7EJ2 - chains A and G of the 8 polymer chains in the assembly; structure by electron microscopy, 3.30 A resolution.

== Chain A (and G) ==
Protein: Voltage-gated potassium channel subunit beta-2
Organism: Homo sapiens
Notes: EC 1.1.1.-; chain G of this document is another copy of the same molecule, construct and numbering; everything in this record applies to it too
Reference sequence: Q13303 (KCAB2_HUMAN); residue numbers follow UniProt; this construct covers 1-367
Amino-acid sequence (367 residues; row label = number of the first residue in the row):
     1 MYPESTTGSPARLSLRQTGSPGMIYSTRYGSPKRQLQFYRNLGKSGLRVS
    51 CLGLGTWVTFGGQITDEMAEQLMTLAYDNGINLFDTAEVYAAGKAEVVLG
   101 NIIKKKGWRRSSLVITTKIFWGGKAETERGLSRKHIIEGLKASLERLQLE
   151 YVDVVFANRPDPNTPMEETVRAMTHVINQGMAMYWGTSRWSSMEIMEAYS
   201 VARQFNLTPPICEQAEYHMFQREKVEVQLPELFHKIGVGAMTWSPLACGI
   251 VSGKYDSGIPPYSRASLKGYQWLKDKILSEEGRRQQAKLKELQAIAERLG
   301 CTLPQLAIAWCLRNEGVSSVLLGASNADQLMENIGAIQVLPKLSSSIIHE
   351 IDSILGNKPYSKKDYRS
Not modelled in the structure: 1-35, 362-367
Ligand contacts: NADP (NAP; NADP nicotinamide-adenine-dinucleotide phosphate): G55, T56, W57, T59, Q63, D85, Y90, K118, N158, S188, R189, Q214, W243, S244, P245, L246, A247, C248, G249, S252, K254, Y262, S263, R264, P304, L321, L322, G323, A324, S325, Q329, E332, N333

== Interface between chain A and chain G ==
Residue-residue contacts (32; chain A residue first):
  Y39(A) with E126(G)
  N41(A) with N163(G)
  K44(A) with P165(G)
  S45(A) with E168(G)
  G46(A) with S132(G); T164(G); E168(G), hydrogen bond (backbone-side chain)
  R48(A) with E126(G), salt bridge; N163(G)
  R109(A) with E128(G), salt bridge
  R110(A) with K134(G)
  S111(A) with T127(G); E128(G), hydrogen bond; K134(G); E138(G)
  S112(A) with T127(G)
  L113(A) with K134(G), hydrogen bond (backbone-side chain)
  Y151(A) with E138(G), hydrogen bond
  D153(A) with K134(G), salt bridge
  I177(A) with R133(G), hydrogen bond (backbone-side chain)
  N178(A) with H175(G); Q179(G)
  M183(A) with R133(G); I137(G), hydrophobic
  Y184(A) with S132(G); R133(G), hydrogen bond (side chain-backbone); K134(G); E168(G), hydrogen bond
  R203(A) with E167(G), salt bridge
  N206(A) with R171(G), hydrogen bond; F205(G), hydrogen bond (side chain-backbone)
  L207(A) with R171(G)
Interface residues without a listed pair, chain A (22 interface residues in all): L47, N82
Interface residues without a listed pair, chain G (19 interface residues in all): A125, N206

== Summary ==
The interface between chain A and chain G involves 22 residues on one side and 19 on the other; the contacts
include 9 hydrogen bonds and 4 salt bridges. Polar contacts include R48(A)-E126(G), R109(A)-E128(G) and
D153(A)-K134(G). Bound to chain A: NADP.
Chain A and chain G are both Voltage-gated potassium channel subunit beta-2 (Homo sapiens); the structure,
human voltage-gated potassium channel KV1.3 H451N mutant, was determined by electron microscopy, deposited
together with 7EJ1.
